PDB entry 1UIW | X-ray diffraction, 1.50 A resolution | chains A and D of the 4 polymer chains in the assembly

Chain A:
Protein: Hemoglobin alpha chain
Organism: Homo sapiens
UniProt: P69905 (HBA_HUMAN); numbering as in UniProt (aligned over 1-141)
Chain sequence (141 residues; numbered 1 to 141; the number before each row is that of its first residue):
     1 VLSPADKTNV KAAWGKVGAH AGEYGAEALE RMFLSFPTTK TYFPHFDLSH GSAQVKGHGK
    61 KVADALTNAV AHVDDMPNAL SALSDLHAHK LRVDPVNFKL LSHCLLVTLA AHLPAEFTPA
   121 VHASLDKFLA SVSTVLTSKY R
UniProt features mapped onto this chain:
  - site: Lys-61 (Not glycated)
Bound ions: heme Fe near His-87 (its only coordinating residue here)
Ligand contacts: heme (HEM): Met-32, Thr-39, Tyr-42, Phe-43, His-45, Phe-46, His-58, Lys-61, Val-62, Ala-65, Leu-66, Leu-83, Leu-86, His-87, Leu-91, Val-93, Asn-97, Phe-98, Leu-101, Leu-105, Val-132, Leu-136

Chain D:
Protein: Hemoglobin beta chain
Organism: Homo sapiens
UniProt: P68871 (HBB_HUMAN); residues 1-146 here = UniProt positions 1-146
Chain sequence (146 residues; each row starts with the number of its first residue):
     1 VHLTPEEKSA VTALWGKVNV DEVGGEALGR LLVVYPWTQR FFESFGDLST PDAVMGNPKV
    61 KAHGKKVLGA FSDGLAHLDN LKGTFATLSE LHCDKLHVDP ENFRLLGNVL VCVLAHHFGK
   121 EFTPPVQAAY QKVVAGVANA LAHKYH
Bound ions: heme Fe near His-92 (its only coordinating residue here)
Ligand contacts: heme (HEM): Leu-31, Thr-38, Phe-41, Phe-42, His-63, Lys-66, Val-67, Ala-70, Phe-71, Phe-85, Leu-88, Leu-91, His-92, Leu-96, Val-98, Asn-102, Phe-103, Leu-106, Val-137, Leu-141

How chain A and chain D interact:
Pairs across the interface (26; chain A residue first):
  Pro-37(A) / Tyr-145(D)
  Pro-37(A) / His-146(D)
  Thr-38(A) / Pro-100(D)
  Lys-40(A) / His-146(D)  hydrogen bond (side chain-backbone)
  Thr-41(A) / His-97(D)
  Thr-41(A) / Asp-99(D)
  Thr-41(A) / Tyr-145(D)
  Tyr-42(A) / Arg-40(D)
  Tyr-42(A) / Asp-99(D)  hydrogen bond
  Pro-44(A) / His-97(D)
  Leu-91(A) / Arg-40(D)  hydrogen bond (backbone-side chain)
  Arg-92(A) / Trp-37(D)
  Arg-92(A) / Arg-40(D)  hydrogen bond (backbone-side chain)
  Asp-94(A) / Trp-37(D)  hydrogen bond
  Asp-94(A) / Asp-99(D)
  Asp-94(A) / Glu-101(D)
  Asp-94(A) / Leu-105(D)
  Pro-95(A) / Trp-37(D)
  Val-96(A) / Glu-101(D)
  Asn-97(A) / Asp-99(D)
  Tyr-140(A) / Pro-36(D)
  Tyr-140(A) / Trp-37(D)  hydrophobic
  Arg-141(A) / Val-34(D)  hydrogen bond (side chain-backbone)
  Arg-141(A) / Tyr-35(D)
  Arg-141(A) / Pro-36(D)
  Arg-141(A) / Trp-37(D)
Also at the interface, not in a pair above, chain D (14 interface residues in all): Gln-39, Val-98

Summary:
The chain A/chain D interface involves 14 residues from each chain; the contacts include 6 hydrogen bonds.
Among the polar pairs are Lys-40(A)/His-146(D), Tyr-42(A)/Asp-99(D) and Leu-91(A)/Arg-40(D). Chain A binds
heme. Ligands of chain D: heme.
Chain A is Hemoglobin alpha chain and chain D is Hemoglobin beta chain, both from Homo sapiens; the structure,
Crystal Structures of Unliganded and Half-Liganded Human Hemoglobin Derivatives Cross-Linked between Lys
82beta1 and Lys 82beta2, was determined by X-ray diffraction.
